PDB entry 6GH2 | X-ray diffraction, 2.50 A resolution | chains A and B

Chain A (and B):
Name: Laminaribiose phosphorylase
Source organism: Paenibacillus sp. YM1
Notes: EC 2.4.1.31; chain B of this document is another copy of the same molecule, construct and numbering; everything in this record applies to it too
UniProt: D7UT17 (D7UT17_9BACL); numbering as in UniProt (aligned over 1-911)
Amino-acid sequence (913 residues; numbered -1 to 911; the number before each row is that of its first residue; numbers below 1 keep their minus sign (Gly-1 is residue -1)):
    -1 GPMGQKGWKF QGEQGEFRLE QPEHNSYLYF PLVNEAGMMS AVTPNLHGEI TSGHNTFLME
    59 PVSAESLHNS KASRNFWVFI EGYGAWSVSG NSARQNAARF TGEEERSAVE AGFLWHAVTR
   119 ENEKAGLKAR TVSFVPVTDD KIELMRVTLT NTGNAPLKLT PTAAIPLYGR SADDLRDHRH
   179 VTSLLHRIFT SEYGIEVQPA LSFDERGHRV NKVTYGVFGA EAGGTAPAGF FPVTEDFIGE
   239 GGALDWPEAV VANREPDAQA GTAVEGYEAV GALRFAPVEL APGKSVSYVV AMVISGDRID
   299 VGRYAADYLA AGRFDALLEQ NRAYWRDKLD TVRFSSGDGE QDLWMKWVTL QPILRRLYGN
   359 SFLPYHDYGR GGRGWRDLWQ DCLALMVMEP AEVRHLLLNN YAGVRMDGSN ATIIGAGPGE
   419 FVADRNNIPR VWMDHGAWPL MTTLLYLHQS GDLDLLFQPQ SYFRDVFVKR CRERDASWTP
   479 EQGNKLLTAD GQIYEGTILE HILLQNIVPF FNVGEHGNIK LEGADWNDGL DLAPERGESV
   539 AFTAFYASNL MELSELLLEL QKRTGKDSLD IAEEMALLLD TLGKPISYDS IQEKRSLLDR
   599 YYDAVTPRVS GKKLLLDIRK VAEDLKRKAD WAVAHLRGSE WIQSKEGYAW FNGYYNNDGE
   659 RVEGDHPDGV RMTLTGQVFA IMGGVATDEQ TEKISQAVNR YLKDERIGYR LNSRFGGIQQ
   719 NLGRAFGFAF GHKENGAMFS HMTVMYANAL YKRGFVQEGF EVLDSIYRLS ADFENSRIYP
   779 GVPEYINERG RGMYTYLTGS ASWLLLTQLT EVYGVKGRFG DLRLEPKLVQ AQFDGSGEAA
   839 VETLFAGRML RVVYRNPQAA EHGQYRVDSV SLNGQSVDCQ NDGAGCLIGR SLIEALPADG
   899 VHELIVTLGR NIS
Not modelled in the structure: -1 to 3 (chain B: -1 to 3, 909-911)
Construct notes: expression tag (-1 to 0)
Small-molecule neighbours: 1-O-phosphono-alpha-D-glucopyranose (G1P): Arg353, Asn358, Arg374, Trp524, Asn525, Asp526, Glu732, Phe737, His739, Glu782, Thr796, Gly797, Ser798
Reported in the primary citation:
  - binding site for 1-O-phosphono-alpha-D-glucopyranose: Arg353, Arg374, Trp524, Glu782
  - specificity-determining residues: Arg353, Arg374
  - specificity-determining residues: Glu732 (proposed by the authors, not directly observed)
  - catalytic residues: Asp526 (by similarity / conservation)

Interface between chain A and chain B:
Pairs across the interface (166; chain A residue first):
  Glu21(A) - Gly239(B)
  His22(A) - Glu238(B)
  Asn23(A) - Glu238(B)
  Asn23(A) - Gly239(B)
  Ser24(A) - Gly237(B)  hydrogen bond (side chain-backbone)
  Ser24(A) - Glu238(B)  hydrogen bond (backbone-side chain)
  Ser24(A) - Gly239(B)  hydrogen bond (side chain-backbone)
  Tyr25(A) - Glu233(B)
  Glu47(A) - Arg174(B)  salt bridge
  Phe55(A) - Arg174(B)
  Pro59(A) - Arg174(B)
  Val60(A) - Arg174(B)  hydrogen bond (backbone-side chain)
  Ser61(A) - Arg177(B)
  Ser61(A) - His178(B)
  Glu63(A) - Glu266(B)
  His66(A) - Lys69(B)  hydrogen bond (backbone-side chain)
  His66(A) - Ile236(B)
  His66(A) - Gly240(B)
  His66(A) - Ala241(B)
  Asn67(A) - Asn67(B)
  Asn67(A) - Ser68(B)  hydrogen bond
  Asn67(A) - Lys69(B)  hydrogen bond (backbone-backbone)
  Asn67(A) - Ala70(B)  hydrogen bond (side chain-backbone)
  Asn67(A) - Leu242(B)
  Ser68(A) - Asn67(B)  hydrogen bond
  Lys69(A) - His66(B)  hydrogen bond (side chain-backbone)
  Lys69(A) - Asn67(B)  hydrogen bond (backbone-backbone)
  Lys69(A) - Lys69(B)
  Ala70(A) - Asn67(B)  hydrogen bond (backbone-side chain)
  Ala91(A) - Ala91(B)
  Ala91(A) - Ala95(B)
  Arg92(A) - Ala95(B)
  Asn94(A) - Trp244(B)
  Ala95(A) - Ala91(B)
  Ala95(A) - Arg92(B)
  Ala95(A) - Trp244(B)  hydrogen bond (backbone-side chain)
  Arg97(A) - Glu238(B)  hydrogen bond (side chain-backbone)
  Arg97(A) - Trp244(B)  hydrogen bond (backbone-side chain)
  Arg97(A) - Val249(B)
  Phe98(A) - Ile236(B)
  Phe98(A) - Glu238(B)
  Phe98(A) - Gly240(B)
  Phe98(A) - Trp244(B)
  Phe98(A) - Glu246(B)
  Ala170(A) - Arg174(B)
  Leu173(A) - Leu173(B)  hydrophobic
  Leu173(A) - Arg174(B)
  Arg174(A) - Glu47(B)  salt bridge
  Arg174(A) - Phe55(B)
  Arg174(A) - Pro59(B)
  Arg174(A) - Val60(B)  hydrogen bond (side chain-backbone)
  Arg174(A) - Ala170(B)
  Arg174(A) - Leu173(B)
  Arg174(A) - Asp365(B)  hydrogen bond (side chain-backbone)
  Asp175(A) - Asp365(B)
  Asp175(A) - Tyr366(B)
  His176(A) - Asp365(B)  hydrogen bond (backbone-side chain)
  His176(A) - Tyr366(B)
  Arg177(A) - Ser61(B)
  Arg177(A) - Asp365(B)  hydrogen bond (backbone-side chain)
  His178(A) - Ser61(B)
  His178(A) - Asp365(B)  hydrogen bond (backbone-side chain)
  His178(A) - Tyr783(B)
  His178(A) - Met791(B)
  His178(A) - Tyr792(B)  hydrogen bond
  Val179(A) - Tyr366(B)  hydrophobic
  Val179(A) - Phe726(B)  hydrophobic
  Val179(A) - Lys731(B)
  Val179(A) - Tyr792(B)
  Leu182(A) - Gly725(B)
  Leu182(A) - Phe726(B)
  Leu182(A) - Ala727(B)  hydrogen bond (backbone-backbone)
  Leu182(A) - His730(B)
  Leu182(A) - Lys731(B)
  Leu183(A) - Gly725(B)
  Leu183(A) - Phe726(B)  hydrophobic
  Arg185(A) - Gly725(B)  hydrogen bond (side chain-backbone)
  Arg185(A) - Phe726(B)
  Arg185(A) - Ala727(B)
  Ala198(A) - Ile716(B)  hydrophobic
  Ala198(A) - Gly725(B)
  Leu199(A) - Gln718(B)
  Leu199(A) - Arg722(B)
  Leu199(A) - Gly725(B)
  Phe201(A) - Arg722(B)
  Phe201(A) - Phe726(B)  hydrophobic
  His206(A) - Arg722(B)
  Val208(A) - Ile716(B)  hydrophobic
  Glu233(A) - Tyr25(B)
  Asp234(A) - Arg787(B)  salt bridge
  Ile236(A) - His66(B)
  Ile236(A) - Phe98(B)
  Gly237(A) - Ser24(B)  hydrogen bond (backbone-side chain)
  Glu238(A) - His22(B)
  Glu238(A) - Asn23(B)
  Glu238(A) - Ser24(B)  hydrogen bond (side chain-backbone)
  Glu238(A) - Arg97(B)  hydrogen bond (backbone-side chain)
  Glu238(A) - Phe98(B)
  Glu238(A) - Arg775(B)  salt bridge
  Glu238(A) - Arg789(B)  salt bridge
  Gly239(A) - Glu21(B)
  Gly239(A) - Asn23(B)
  Gly239(A) - Ser24(B)  hydrogen bond (backbone-side chain)
  Gly240(A) - His66(B)
  Gly240(A) - Phe98(B)
  Ala241(A) - His66(B)
  Leu242(A) - Asn67(B)
  Trp244(A) - Asn94(B)
  Trp244(A) - Ala95(B)  hydrogen bond (side chain-backbone)
  Trp244(A) - Arg97(B)  hydrogen bond (side chain-backbone)
  Trp244(A) - Phe98(B)
  Glu246(A) - Phe98(B)
  Val249(A) - Arg97(B)
  Val249(A) - Phe98(B)  hydrophobic
  Glu263(A) - Ala727(B)
  Glu263(A) - Phe728(B)  hydrogen bond (side chain-backbone)
  Gly264(A) - Ala727(B)
  Tyr265(A) - His730(B)
  Tyr265(A) - Asn785(B)
  Tyr265(A) - Arg787(B)  hydrogen bond
  Glu266(A) - Glu63(B)
  Asp365(A) - Arg174(B)
  Asp365(A) - Asp175(B)
  Asp365(A) - His176(B)  hydrogen bond (side chain-backbone)
  Asp365(A) - Arg177(B)  hydrogen bond (side chain-backbone)
  Asp365(A) - His178(B)  hydrogen bond (side chain-backbone)
  Tyr366(A) - Asp175(B)
  Tyr366(A) - His176(B)
  Tyr366(A) - Val179(B)  hydrophobic
  Arg368(A) - Asp175(B)  salt bridge
  Asp529(A) - His206(B)  salt bridge
  Ile716(A) - Ala198(B)  hydrophobic
  Ile716(A) - Val208(B)  hydrophobic
  Gln718(A) - Leu199(B)
  Arg722(A) - Leu199(B)
  Arg722(A) - Phe201(B)
  Arg722(A) - His206(B)
  Gly725(A) - Leu182(B)
  Gly725(A) - Leu183(B)
  Gly725(A) - Arg185(B)  hydrogen bond (backbone-side chain)
  Gly725(A) - Leu199(B)
  Phe726(A) - Val179(B)  hydrophobic
  Phe726(A) - Leu182(B)  hydrophobic
  Phe726(A) - Leu183(B)  hydrophobic
  Phe726(A) - Arg185(B)
  Phe726(A) - Phe201(B)  hydrophobic
  Ala727(A) - Leu182(B)  hydrogen bond (backbone-backbone)
  Ala727(A) - Arg185(B)
  Ala727(A) - Glu263(B)
  Ala727(A) - Gly264(B)
  Phe728(A) - Glu263(B)
  His730(A) - Leu182(B)
  His730(A) - Tyr265(B)
  Lys731(A) - Val179(B)
  Lys731(A) - Leu182(B)
  Arg775(A) - Glu238(B)  salt bridge
  Tyr783(A) - His178(B)
  Asn785(A) - Tyr265(B)
  Arg787(A) - Glu233(B)  salt bridge
  Arg787(A) - Asp234(B)  salt bridge
  Arg787(A) - Tyr265(B)
  Arg789(A) - Glu233(B)  salt bridge
  Arg789(A) - Glu238(B)  salt bridge
  Met791(A) - His178(B)
  Tyr792(A) - His178(B)  hydrogen bond
  Tyr792(A) - Val179(B)
Also at the interface, not in a pair above, chain A (85 interface residues in all): Glu58, Ala96, Thr99, Val231, Thr232, Asp243, Pro245, Phe360, Tyr363, His364, Phe724
Also at the interface, not in a pair above, chain B (84 interface residues in all): Glu58, Ala96, Thr99, Val231, Thr232, Asp243, Pro245, Tyr363, His364, Arg368, Asp529, Phe724

Overview:
85 residues of chain A and 84 residues of chain B are in contact; the contacts include 37 hydrogen bonds and
12 salt bridges. Polar contacts include Glu47(A)-Arg174(B), Asp234(A)-Arg787(B) and Glu238(A)-Arg775(B). Bound
to chain A: 1-O-phosphono-alpha-D-glucopyranose. The paper reports the catalytic residue Asp526(A); a binding
site for 1-O-phosphono-alpha-D-glucopyranose at Arg353(A), Arg374(A) and Trp524(A) among others.
Chain A and chain B are both Laminaribiose phosphorylase (Paenibacillus sp. YM1); the structure, Paenibacillus
sp. YM1 laminaribiose phosphorylase with alpha-glc-1-phosphate bound, was determined by X-ray diffraction,
deposited together with 6GGY.
